5KS1 - chains A and B; structure by X-ray diffraction, 2.40 A resolution.

== Chain A (and B) ==
Molecule: 1-deoxy-D-xylulose 5-phosphate reductoisomerase
Source organism: Vibrio vulnificus (strain CMCP6)
Notes: EC 1.1.1.267; chain B of this document is another copy of the same molecule, construct and numbering; everything in this record applies to it too
UniProt: Q8DBF5 (DXR_VIBVU); residue numbers follow UniProt; this construct covers 1-402
Sequence (405 residues; numbered -2 to 402; the number before each row is that of its first residue; numbers below 1 keep their minus sign (Gly-2 is residue -2)):
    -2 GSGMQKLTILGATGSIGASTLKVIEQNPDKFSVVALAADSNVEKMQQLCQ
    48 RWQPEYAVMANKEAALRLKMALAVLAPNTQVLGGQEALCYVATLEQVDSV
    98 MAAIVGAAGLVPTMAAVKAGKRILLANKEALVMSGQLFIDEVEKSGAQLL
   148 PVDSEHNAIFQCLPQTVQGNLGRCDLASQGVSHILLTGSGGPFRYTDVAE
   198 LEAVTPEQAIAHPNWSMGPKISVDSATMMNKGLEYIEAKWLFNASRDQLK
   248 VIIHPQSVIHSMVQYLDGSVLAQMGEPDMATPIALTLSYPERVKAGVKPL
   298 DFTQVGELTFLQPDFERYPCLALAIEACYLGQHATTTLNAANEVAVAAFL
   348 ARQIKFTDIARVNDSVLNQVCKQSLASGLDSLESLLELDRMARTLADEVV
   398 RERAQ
Unresolved in the structure: -2 to -1, 210-214, 371-375, 401-402 (chain B: -2 to -1, 371-375, 402)
Construct notes: expression tag (-2 to 0)
Bound ions: Mn2+: Glu152, Glu231 (together with phosphate ion)
Curated features (UniProtKB/Swiss-Prot):
  - binding site (NADPH): Thr10, Gly11, Ser12, Ile13, Asn38, Asn124, Glu126, Gly215
  - binding site (1-deoxy-D-xylulose 5-phosphate): Lys125, Ser151, Glu152, Ser186, His209, Ser222, Asn227, Lys228, Glu231
  - binding site (Mn(2+)): Asp150, Glu152, Glu231

== Chain A / chain B interface ==
Contacting residue pairs (57; chain A residue first):
  Gln158(A) with Ser266(B), hydrogen bond
  Gln162(A) with Gln162(B), hydrogen bond
  Leu182(A) with Phe299(B), hydrophobic
  Met259(A) with Phe299(B), hydrophobic
  Gln261(A) with Pro296(B); Leu297(B), hydrogen bond (side chain-backbone)
  Tyr262(A) with Arg289(B)
  Leu263(A) with Val290(B); Lys291(B)
  Asp264(A) with Thr278(B), hydrogen bond (backbone-side chain); Arg289(B), salt bridge; Val290(B); Ala292(B); Val294(B)
  Gly265(A) with Thr278(B)
  Ser266(A) with Gln158(B), hydrogen bond; Gln270(B), hydrogen bond; Met271(B); Thr278(B); Arg289(B)
  Val267(A) with Ala269(B); Gln270(B); Met271(B), hydrogen bond (backbone-backbone)
  Leu268(A) with Ala269(B)
  Ala269(A) with Val267(B); Leu268(B); Ala269(B), hydrogen bond (backbone-backbone)
  Gln270(A) with Ser266(B), hydrogen bond; Val267(B)
  Met271(A) with Ser266(B); Val267(B), hydrogen bond (backbone-backbone)
  Thr278(A) with Asp264(B), hydrogen bond (side chain-backbone); Gly265(B); Ser266(B)
  Arg289(A) with Gly177(B); Tyr262(B); Asp264(B), salt bridge; Ser266(B)
  Val290(A) with Leu263(B); Asp264(B)
  Lys291(A) with Leu263(B)
  Ala292(A) with Asp264(B)
  Val294(A) with Asp264(B)
  Pro296(A) with Gln261(B)
  Leu297(A) with Gln261(B), hydrogen bond (backbone-side chain)
  Phe299(A) with Leu182(B), hydrophobic; Met259(B), hydrophobic; Phe307(B), hydrophobic
  Gly303(A) with Leu305(B)
  Glu304(A) with Glu304(B); Leu305(B); Thr306(B)
  Leu305(A) with Gly303(B); Glu304(B); Leu305(B), hydrogen bond (backbone-backbone)
  Phe307(A) with Phe299(B)
  Gln309(A) with Thr300(B)
Interface residues without a listed pair, chain A (40 interface residues in all): Cys159, Gln176, Gly177, Ile249, Gly272, Ala281, Leu282, Lys295, Thr300, Val302, Thr306
Interface residues without a listed pair, chain B (38 interface residues in all): Cys159, Gln176, His180, Gly272, Ala281, Leu282, Gln309

== In short ==
The interface between chain A and chain B involves 40 residues on one side and 38 on the other, with 13
hydrogen bonds and 2 salt bridges. Polar pairs include Asp264(A)-Arg289(B), Gln158(A)-Ser266(B) and
Gln162(A)-Gln162(B).
Both chains are 1-deoxy-D-xylulose 5-phosphate reductoisomerase (Vibrio vulnificus (strain CMCP6)). Entry 5KS1
(1-deoxy-D-xylulose 5-phosphate reductoisomerase from Vibrio vulnificus) was determined by X-ray diffraction
together with 5KQO, 5KRR, 5KRV and 5KRY from the same study.
